Entry 2AQ3 (X-ray diffraction, 2.30 A resolution); this record covers chains E and G of the 8 polymer chains in the assembly.

== Chain E (and G) ==
Protein: T-cell receptor beta chain V
From: Mus musculus
Notes: engineered mutation(s): G17E, L81S; chain G of this document is another copy of the same molecule, construct and numbering; everything in this record applies to it too
UniProt: P04213 (TVB5_MOUSE); aligned to UniProt positions 9-118 over residues 1-117 (the alignment contains insertions or deletions, so no single offset holds)
Sequence (112 residues; numbered -1 to 117; 7 numbers in that range are skipped by the numbering (no residue carries them; nothing is unmodelled there); the number before each row is that of its first residue; numbers below 1 keep their minus sign (Ile-1 is residue -1)):
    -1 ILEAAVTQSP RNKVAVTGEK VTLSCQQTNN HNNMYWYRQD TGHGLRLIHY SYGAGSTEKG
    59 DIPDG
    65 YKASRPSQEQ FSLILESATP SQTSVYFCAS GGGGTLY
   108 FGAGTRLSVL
Unresolved in the structure: -1 to 1
Disulfide bonds: Cys23-Cys92
From the paper describing this entry:
  - mutagenesis - S54N (-12.1 kcal/mol), Q72H (-0.5 kcal/mol): increased binding to Enterotoxin type C-3 (citing earlier work)
  - mutagenesis - E80V: unchanged binding to Enterotoxin type C-3 (citing earlier work)

== Interface between chain E and chain G ==
Residue-residue contacts (9; chain E residue first):
  Asp62(E) with Arg36(G), salt bridge; Ser85(G)
  Gly63(E) with Ser85(G), hydrogen bond (backbone-side chain)
  Glu80(E) with Thr83(G); Pro84(G); Ser85(G), hydrogen bond
  Ser81(E) with Gly16(G)
  Thr83(E) with Ser81(G)
  Ser85(E) with Glu80(G), hydrogen bond
Other interface residues (no listed pair), chain G (9 interface residues in all): Thr15, Gln86

== Summary ==
6 residues of chain E face 9 of chain G across their interface, with 3 hydrogen bonds and 1 salt bridge. Polar
pairs include Asp62(E)-Arg36(G), Gly63(E)-Ser85(G) and Glu80(E)-Ser85(G). The paper reports that S54N and Q72H
of chain E increase binding to Enterotoxin type C-3; E80V of chain E leaves binding to Enterotoxin type C-3
unchanged.
Both chains are T-cell receptor beta chain V (Mus musculus). Entry 2AQ3 (Crystal structure of T-cell receptor
V beta domain variant complexed with superantigen SEC3) was determined by X-ray diffraction together with 2AQ1
from the same study.
